8G88 - chains H and J of the 11 polymer chains in the assembly; structure by electron microscopy, 2.30 A resolution.

# Chain H
Protein: Histone H2B
Source organism: Xenopus laevis
UniProt: P02281 (H2B11_XENLA); residues 1-122 here correspond to UniProt positions 5-126 (UniProt number = residue number + 4)
Amino-acid sequence (122 residues; row label = number of the first residue in the row):
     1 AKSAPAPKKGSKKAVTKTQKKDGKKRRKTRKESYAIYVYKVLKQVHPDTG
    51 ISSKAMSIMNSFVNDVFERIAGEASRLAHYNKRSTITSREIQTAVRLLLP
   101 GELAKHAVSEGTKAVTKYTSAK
Disordered / not traced: 1-28
Sequence notes: variant Thr29 (Ser33 in P02281)
UniProt features mapped onto this chain:
  - modified residue: Lys2 (N6-acetyllysine), Lys9 (N6-acetyllysine), Ser11 (Phosphoserine), Lys12 (N6-acetyllysine), Lys17 (N6-acetyllysine)
  - glycosylation: Ser109 (O-linked (GlcNAc) serine)
  - cross-link: Lys117 (Glycyl lysine isopeptide (Lys-Gly) (interchain with G-Cter in ubiquitin))

# Chain J
Molecule: nMatn1 DNA bottom strand
Sequence (186 nucleotides; each row starts with the number of its first residue; numbers below 1 keep their minus sign (DT-111 is residue -111)):
  -111 TGCATGTATGTGTATGCATATGCTAATGTGTGCATGTGTGTGACTATGTG
   -61 CGCATGCATGTGCATGTGTGTGCATATACGTGTGTGCATGCATGTGCATA
   -11 TATGTGTGCACGTGTGTGTGCATGTGTGTGTATGTGTATATATTAACCTG
    39 TGTGCATTGTGTGCATATATTAGCATGTGTGCATGT
Disordered / not traced: -111 to -97, 72-74

# Chain H / chain J interface
Residue-residue contacts (14):
  Thr29(H) - DA30(J)  hydrogen bond to the phosphate
  Glu32(H) - DT-45(J)  sugar contact
  Tyr39(H) - DT-53(J)  hydrogen bond to the phosphate
  Tyr39(H) - DG-52(J)  phosphate contact
  Gly50(H) - DT-53(J)  phosphate contact
  Ile51(H) - DA-54(J)  sugar contact
  Ile51(H) - DT-53(J)  hydrogen bond to the phosphate
  Ser52(H) - DA-54(J)  sugar contact
  Ser53(H) - DA-54(J)  hydrogen bond to the phosphate
  Arg83(H) - DA-34(J)  phosphate contact
  Arg83(H) - DC-33(J)  salt bridge to the phosphate
  Ser84(H) - DT-35(J)  hydrogen bond to the phosphate
  Ser84(H) - DA-34(J)  hydrogen bond to the phosphate
  Thr85(H) - DA-34(J)  hydrogen bond to the phosphate
Interface residues without a listed pair, chain H (12 interface residues in all): Arg30, Lys82
Interface residues without a listed pair, chain J (9 interface residues in all): DT-47

# Summary
Chain H and chain J form an interface of 12 and 9 residues respectively, with 7 hydrogen bonds and 1 salt
bridge. Polar contacts include Thr29(H)-DA30(J), Tyr39(H)-DT-53(J) and Ile51(H)-DT-53(J).
Chain H is Histone H2B (Xenopus laevis) and chain J is nMatn1 DNA bottom strand; the structure, Human Oct4
bound to nucleosome with human nMatn1 sequence, was determined by electron microscopy (same publication as
8G87, 8G8B, 8G8E and 8G8G).
